Entry 1S2W (X-ray diffraction, 1.69 A resolution); this record covers chain A.

[Chain A]
Protein: Phosphoenolpyruvate phosphomutase
Source organism: Mytilus edulis
Notes: EC 5.4.2.9
UniProtKB: P56839 (PEPM_MYTED); residue numbers follow UniProt; this construct covers 1-295
Sequence (295 residues; numbered 1 to 295; the number before each row is that of its first residue):
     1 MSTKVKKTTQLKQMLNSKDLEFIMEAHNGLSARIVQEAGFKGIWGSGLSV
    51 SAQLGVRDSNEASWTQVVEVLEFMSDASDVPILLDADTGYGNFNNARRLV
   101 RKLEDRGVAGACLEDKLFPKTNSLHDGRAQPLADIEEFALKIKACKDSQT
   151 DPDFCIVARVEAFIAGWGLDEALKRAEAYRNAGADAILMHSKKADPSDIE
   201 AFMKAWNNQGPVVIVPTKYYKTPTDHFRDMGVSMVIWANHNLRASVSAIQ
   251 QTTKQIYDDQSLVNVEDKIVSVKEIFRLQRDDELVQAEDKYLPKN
Disordered / not traced: 1-3, 55-63, 119-126, 279-295
UniProt features mapped onto this chain:
  - active site: Asp-58 (Nucleophile)
  - binding site (Mg(2+)): Asp-58

[In short]
From UniProt: active-site residue Asp-58 and Mg2+-binding residue Asp-58.
Chain A is Phosphoenolpyruvate phosphomutase (Mytilus edulis); the structure, Crystal structure of
phosphoenolpyruvate mutase in high ionic strength, was determined by X-ray diffraction together with 1S2T,
1S2U and 1S2V from the same study.
